PDB entry 8QEK | electron microscopy, 3.60 A resolution | chains I and O of the 13 polymer chains in the assembly

# Chain I (and O)
Protein: Major tail sheath protein
Source organism: Staphylococcus phage 812
Notes: chain O of this document is another copy of the same molecule, construct and numbering; everything in this record applies to it too
UniProtKB: A0A0U1WZ79 (A0A0U1WZ79_9CAUD); residues 1-587 here = UniProt positions 1-587
Sequence (587 residues; numbered 1 to 587; the number before each row is that of its first residue):
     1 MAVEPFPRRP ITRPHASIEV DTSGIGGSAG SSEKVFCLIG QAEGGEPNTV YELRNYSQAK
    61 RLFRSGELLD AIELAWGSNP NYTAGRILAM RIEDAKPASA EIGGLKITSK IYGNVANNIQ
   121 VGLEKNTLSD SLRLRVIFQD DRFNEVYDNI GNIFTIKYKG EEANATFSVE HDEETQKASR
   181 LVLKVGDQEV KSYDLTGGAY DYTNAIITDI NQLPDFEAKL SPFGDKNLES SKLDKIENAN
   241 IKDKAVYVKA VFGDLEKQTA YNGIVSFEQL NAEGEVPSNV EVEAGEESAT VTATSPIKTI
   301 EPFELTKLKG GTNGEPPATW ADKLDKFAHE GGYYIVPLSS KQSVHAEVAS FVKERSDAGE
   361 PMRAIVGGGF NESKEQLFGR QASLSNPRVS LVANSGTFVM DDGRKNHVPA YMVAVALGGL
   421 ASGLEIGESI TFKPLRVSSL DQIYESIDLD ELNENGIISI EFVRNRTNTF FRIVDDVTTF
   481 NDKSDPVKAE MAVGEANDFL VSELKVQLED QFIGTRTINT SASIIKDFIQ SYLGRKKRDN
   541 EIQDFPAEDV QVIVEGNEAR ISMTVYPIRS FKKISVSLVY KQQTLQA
Unresolved in the structure: 1, 96-314 (chain O: 1, 272-294)

# How chain I and chain O interact
Pairs across the interface (24; chain I residue first):
  Glu4(I) - Lys488(O)  salt bridge
  Phe6(I) - Gly359(O)
  Phe6(I) - Val501(O)  hydrophobic
  Phe6(I) - Lys505(O)
  Pro7(I) - Asp357(O)
  Pro7(I) - Lys505(O)
  Arg8(I) - Asp357(O)  salt bridge
  Arg9(I) - Asp357(O)
  His15(I) - Ile513(O)
  Ala16(I) - Lys505(O)
  Ala16(I) - Glu509(O)
  Ile18(I) - Val501(O)
  Val20(I) - Asn497(O)
  Thr22(I) - Asp485(O)
  Thr22(I) - Val487(O)
  Ile25(I) - Pro486(O)  hydrophobic
  Ile25(I) - Val487(O)  hydrophobic
  Gly26(I) - Ser484(O)
  Gly26(I) - Pro486(O)
  Gly27(I) - Ser484(O)  hydrogen bond (backbone-backbone)
  Arg54(I) - Asp450(O)
  Arg54(I) - Glu451(O)
  Arg54(I) - Glu454(O)  salt bridge
  Asn55(I) - Ile447(O)
Other interface residues (no listed pair), chain I (18 interface residues in all): Ile11, Pro14, Gln58
Other interface residues (no listed pair), chain O (23 interface residues in all): Ser356, Ala358, Pro361, Ser502, Leu504, Leu508, Pro567

# Overview
18 residues of chain I face 23 of chain O across their interface, with 1 hydrogen bond and 3 salt bridges.
Polar pairs include Glu4(I)-Lys488(O), Arg8(I)-Asp357(O) and Arg54(I)-Glu454(O).
Chain I and chain O are both Major tail sheath protein (Staphylococcus phage 812); the structure, Neck and
tail of phage 812 after tail contraction (composite), was determined by electron microscopy (same publication
as 8Q01, 8Q1I, 8Q7D, 8QEM, 8QJE, 8QKH, 8R5G and 8R69).
